Entry 6TRO (X-ray diffraction, 3.00 A resolution); this record covers chains A and D of the 5 polymer chains in the assembly.

[Chain A]
Protein: MHC class I antigen
Source organism: Homo sapiens
UniProtKB: A0A5B8RNS7 (A0A5B8RNS7_HUMAN); residues 1-276 here correspond to UniProt positions 25-300 (UniProt number = residue number + 24)
Sequence (276 residues; row label = number of the first residue in the row):
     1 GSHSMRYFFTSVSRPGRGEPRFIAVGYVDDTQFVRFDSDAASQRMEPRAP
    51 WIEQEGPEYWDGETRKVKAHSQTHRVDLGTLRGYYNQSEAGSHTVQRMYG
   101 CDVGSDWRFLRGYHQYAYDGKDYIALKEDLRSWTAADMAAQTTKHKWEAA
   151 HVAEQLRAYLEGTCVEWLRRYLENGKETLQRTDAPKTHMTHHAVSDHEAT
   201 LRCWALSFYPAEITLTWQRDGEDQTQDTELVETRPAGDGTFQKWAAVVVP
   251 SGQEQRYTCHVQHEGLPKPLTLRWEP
Not modelled in the structure: 1, 275-276
Disulfide bonds: C101-C164, C203-C259
From the paper describing this entry:
  - specificity-determining residues: W167
  - conformationally variable residues: W167

[Chain D]
Protein: T-cell receptor alpha chain
Source organism: Homo sapiens
Sequence (208 residues; each row starts with the number of its first residue; note: 15 numbers in that range are skipped by the numbering (no residue carries them; nothing is unmodelled there); numbering starts at 0):
     0 MKNQVEQSPQSLIILEGKNVTLQCNYTVSP
    36 FSNLRWYKQDTGRGPVSLTIMTFS
    63 ENTKSN
    74 GRYTATLDADTKQSSLHITASQLSDSASYICVVNHSG
   112 GSYIPTFGRGTSLIVHPYIQKPDPAVYQLRDSKSSDKSVCLFTDFDSQTN
   162 VSQSKDSDVYITDKCVLDMRSMDFKSNSAVAWSNKSDFACANAFNNSIIP
   212 EDTFFPSPESS
Not modelled in the structure: 0-1, 144-148, 166-167, 195-199, 218-222
Disulfide bonds: C23-C104, C151-C201

[Chain A / chain D interface]
Residue-residue contacts - 24 pairs, chain A then chain D:
  G62(A) - G110(D)
  G62(A) - G112(D)
  E63(A) - G110(D)
  R65(A) - G112(D)  hydrogen bond (side chain-backbone)
  R65(A) - S113(D)  hydrogen bond (side chain-backbone)
  K66(A) - S109(D)  hydrogen bond (side chain-backbone)
  K66(A) - G110(D)  hydrogen bond (side chain-backbone)
  K66(A) - Y114(D)
  A158(A) - T57(D)
  A158(A) - S59(D)
  E161(A) - F58(D)
  E161(A) - S59(D)
  G162(A) - F58(D)
  T163(A) - F36(D)  hydrogen bond (side chain-backbone)
  T163(A) - S37(D)
  T163(A) - S109(D)
  E166(A) - S28(D)  hydrogen bond
  E166(A) - P29(D)
  E166(A) - F36(D)  hydrogen bond (side chain-backbone)
  E166(A) - K85(D)  salt bridge
  W167(A) - P29(D)
  W167(A) - S109(D)
  R169(A) - D83(D)  salt bridge
  R170(A) - S28(D)
Also at the interface, not in a pair above, chain A (14 interface residues in all): Y59, E154
Also at the interface, not in a pair above, chain D (16 interface residues in all): V27, E63
The authors on this interface:
  - pairs named by the authors: W167(A)-P29(D)
  - interface residues, chain A: E166(A)

[In short]
14 residues of chain A face 16 of chain D across their interface, with 7 hydrogen bonds and 2 salt bridges.
Polar pairs include E166(A)-K85(D), R169(A)-D83(D) and R65(A)-G112(D). The paper describes a contact between
W167(A) and P29(D). From the paper: the interface residue E166(A); the specificity determinant W167(A).
Here chain A is MHC class I antigen and chain D is T-cell receptor alpha chain, both from Homo sapiens. Entry
6TRO (Crystal structure of the T-cell receptor GVY01 bound to HLA A2*01-GVYDGREHTV) was determined by X-ray
diffraction (same publication as 6TRN).
